PDB entry 6UM5 | electron microscopy, 4.20 A resolution (low resolution: residue-level contacts below are approximate; hydrogen-bond / salt-bridge calls are withheld) | chains B and F of the 12 polymer chains in the assembly

Chain B (and F):
Protein: Envelope glycoprotein gp160
Organism: Human immunodeficiency virus 1
Notes: chain F of this document is another copy of the same molecule, construct and numbering; everything in this record applies to it too
UniProtKB: Q2N0S7 (Q2N0S7_9HIV1); residues 512-664 here correspond to UniProt positions 509-661 (UniProt number = residue number - 3)
Chain sequence (153 residues; each row starts with the number of its first residue):
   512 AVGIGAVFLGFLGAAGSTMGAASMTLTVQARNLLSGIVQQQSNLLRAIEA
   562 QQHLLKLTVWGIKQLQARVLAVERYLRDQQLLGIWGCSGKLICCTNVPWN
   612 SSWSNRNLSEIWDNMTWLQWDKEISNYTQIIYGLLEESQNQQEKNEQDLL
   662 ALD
Not modelled in the structure: 547-568
Construct notes: conflict Cys605 (Thr602 in Q2N0S7)
Cystine bridges: Cys598-Cys604

Interface between chain B and chain F:
Residue-residue contacts (18; chain B residue first):
  Leu576(B) - Leu576(F)
  Gln577(B) - Leu576(F)
  Val580(B) - Leu576(F)
  Val580(B) - Val580(F)
  Glu584(B) - Leu545(F)
  Leu587(B) - Leu545(F)
  Arg588(B) - Leu545(F)
  Gln591(B) - Leu545(F)
  Gln591(B) - Tyr586(F)
  Ile595(B) - Thr538(F)
  Ile595(B) - Arg542(F)
  Glu647(B) - Thr538(F)
  Glu647(B) - Val539(F)
  Asn651(B) - Met535(F)
  Asn651(B) - Thr536(F)
  Asn651(B) - Thr538(F)
  Glu654(B) - Ile603(F)
  Gln658(B) - Ile603(F)
Also at the interface, not in a pair above, chain B (14 interface residues in all): Gln650, Lys655
Also at the interface, not in a pair above, chain F (18 interface residues in all): Val513, Ser534, Ala541, Ser546, Arg579, Val583, Lys601, Leu602

Summary:
The interface between chain B and chain F involves 14 residues on one side and 18 on the other.
Chain B and chain F are both Envelope glycoprotein gp160 (Human immunodeficiency virus 1); the structure,
Cryo-EM structure of HIV-1 neutralizing antibody DH270 UCA3 in complex with CH848 10.17DT Env, was determined
by electron microscopy (same publication as 6UM6 and 6UM7).
